PDB entry 9FJP | electron microscopy, 3.20 A resolution | chains c and e of the 7 polymer chains in the assembly

Chain c:
Molecule: DNA-directed RNA polymerase subunit beta
Organism: Mycobacterium tuberculosis H37Rv
Notes: EC 2.7.7.6; engineered mutation(s): L2E3G4C5I6 -> V
Reference sequence: P9WGY9 (RPOB_MYCTU); residues 6-1178 here = UniProt positions 6-1178
Chain sequence (1174 residues; numbered 5 to 1178; the number before each row is that of its first residue):
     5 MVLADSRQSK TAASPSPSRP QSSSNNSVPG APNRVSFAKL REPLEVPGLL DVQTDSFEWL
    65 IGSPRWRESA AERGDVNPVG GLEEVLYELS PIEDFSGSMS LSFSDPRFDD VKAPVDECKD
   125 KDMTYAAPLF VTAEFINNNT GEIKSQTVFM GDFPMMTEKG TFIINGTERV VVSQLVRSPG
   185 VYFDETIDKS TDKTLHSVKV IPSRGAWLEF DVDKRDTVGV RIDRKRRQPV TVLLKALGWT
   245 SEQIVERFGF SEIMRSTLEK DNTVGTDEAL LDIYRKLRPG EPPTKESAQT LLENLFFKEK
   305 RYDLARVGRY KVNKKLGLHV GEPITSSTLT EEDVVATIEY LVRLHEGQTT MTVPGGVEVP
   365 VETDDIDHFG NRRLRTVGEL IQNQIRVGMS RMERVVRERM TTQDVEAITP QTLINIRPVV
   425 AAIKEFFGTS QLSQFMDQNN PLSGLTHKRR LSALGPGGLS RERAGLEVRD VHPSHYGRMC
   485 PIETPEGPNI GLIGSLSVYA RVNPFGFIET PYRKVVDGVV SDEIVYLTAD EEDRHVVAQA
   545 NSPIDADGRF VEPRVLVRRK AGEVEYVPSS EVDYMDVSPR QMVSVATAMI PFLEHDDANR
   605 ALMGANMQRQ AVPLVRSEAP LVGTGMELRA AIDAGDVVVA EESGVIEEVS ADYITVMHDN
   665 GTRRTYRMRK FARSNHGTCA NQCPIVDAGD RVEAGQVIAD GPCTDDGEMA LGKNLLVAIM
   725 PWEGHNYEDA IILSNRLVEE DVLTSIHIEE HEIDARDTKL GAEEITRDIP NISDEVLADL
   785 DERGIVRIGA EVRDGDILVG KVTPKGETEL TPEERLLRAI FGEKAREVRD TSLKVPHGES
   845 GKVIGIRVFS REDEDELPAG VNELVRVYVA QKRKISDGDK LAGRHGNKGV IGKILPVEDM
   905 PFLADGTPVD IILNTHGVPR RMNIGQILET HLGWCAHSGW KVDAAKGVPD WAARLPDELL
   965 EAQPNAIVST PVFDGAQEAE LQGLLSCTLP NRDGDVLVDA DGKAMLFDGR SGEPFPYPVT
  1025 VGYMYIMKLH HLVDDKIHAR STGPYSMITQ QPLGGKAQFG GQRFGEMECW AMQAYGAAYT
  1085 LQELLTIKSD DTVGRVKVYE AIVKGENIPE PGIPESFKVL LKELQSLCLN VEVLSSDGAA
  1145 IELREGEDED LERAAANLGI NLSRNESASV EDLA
Disordered / not traced: 5-28, 1148-1178
Sequence notes: initiating methionine (5); conflict V6 (Ile in P9WGY9)
UniProt features mapped onto this chain:
  - natural variant: V423 (V423A: In strain: vr1), L436 (L436P: In strain: vr2), S437 (S437T: In strain: vr3), Q438 to D441 (sequence variant, change not given here; In strain: RJ49), Q438 (Q438L: In strain: vr4), F439 (F439V: In strain: RJ37), M440 to N443 (deletion: In strain: RJ55), D441 (D441V: In strain: vr3), L449 to K452 (sequence variant, change not given here; In strain: RJ48), H451 (H451D: In strain: vr5; H451L: In strain: SP28; H451N: In strain: vr6; H451P: In strain: vr8; H451Q: In strain: vr1; H451R: In strain: vr7), S456 (S456L: In strain: vr11 and RJ37; S456Q: In strain: vr9; S456W: In strain: vr10), L458 (L458P: In strain: vr12 and SP22)
  - mutagenesis: E138 (E138R: Weakens interaction with TRCF and CarD), I147 (I147A: Weakens interaction with TRCF and CarD), K148 (K148A: Does not affect association with TRCF, but weakens interaction with CarD), S149 (S149A: Does not affect association with TRCF, but weakens interaction with CarD)

Chain e:
Molecule: DNA-directed RNA polymerase subunit omega
Organism: Mycobacterium tuberculosis H37Rv
Notes: EC 2.7.7.6
Reference sequence: P9WGY5 (RPOZ_MYCTU); residues 1-110 here = UniProt positions 1-110
Chain sequence (110 residues; numbered 1 to 110; the number before each row is that of its first residue):
     1 MSISQSDASL AAVPAVDQFD PSSGASGGYD TPLGITNPPI DELLDRVSSK YALVIYAAKR
    61 ARQINDYYNQ LGEGILEYVG PLVEPGLQEK PLSIALREIH ADLLEHTEGE
Disordered / not traced: 1-27

Interface between chain c and chain e:
Pairs across the interface - 8 pairs, chain c then chain e:
  Y1079(c) - Y51(e)  hydrogen bond (backbone-side chain)
  G1080(c) - Y51(e)
  Y1083(c) - I55(e)  hydrophobic
  G1109(c) - N65(e)
  N1111(c) - R62(e)
  N1111(c) - N65(e)  hydrogen bond
  N1111(c) - D66(e)  hydrogen bond
  I1112(c) - R62(e)  hydrogen bond (backbone-side chain)
Interface residues without a listed pair, chain c (8 interface residues in all): A1078, E1110
Interface residues without a listed pair, chain e (6 interface residues in all): N69

In short:
Chain c and chain e form an interface of 8 and 6 residues respectively, with 4 hydrogen bonds. Polar contacts
include Y1079(c)-Y51(e), N1111(c)-N65(e) and N1111(c)-D66(e). UniProt lists 4 mutagenesis sites on chain c.
Chain c is DNA-directed RNA polymerase subunit beta and chain e is DNA-directed RNA polymerase subunit omega,
both from Mycobacterium tuberculosis H37Rv; the structure, Cryo-EM structure of Mycobacterium tuberculosis
sigma-B RNA polymerase bound to -10 promoter element ssDNA oligo, was determined by electron microscopy
together with 9FJR and 9FJS from the same study.
